Entry 7KME (X-ray diffraction, 2.10 A resolution); this record covers chains H and J of the 4 polymer chains in the assembly.

# Chain H
Molecule: Thrombin H-chain
From: Homo sapiens
Notes: EC 3.4.21.5
UniProt: P00734 (THRB_HUMAN); the construct lacks a stretch of the UniProt sequence and is renumbered around it, so the offset changes along the chain: 16-36 = UniProt 364-384; 37-60 = UniProt 386-409; 61-77 = UniProt 419-435; 78-97 = UniProt 437-456; 7 more segments
Amino-acid sequence (259 residues; row label = number of the first residue in the row; note: 3 numbers in that range are skipped by the numbering (no residue carries them; nothing is unmodelled there); a row labelled like 60A-60I holds insertion residues (60A, then the next letters in order)):
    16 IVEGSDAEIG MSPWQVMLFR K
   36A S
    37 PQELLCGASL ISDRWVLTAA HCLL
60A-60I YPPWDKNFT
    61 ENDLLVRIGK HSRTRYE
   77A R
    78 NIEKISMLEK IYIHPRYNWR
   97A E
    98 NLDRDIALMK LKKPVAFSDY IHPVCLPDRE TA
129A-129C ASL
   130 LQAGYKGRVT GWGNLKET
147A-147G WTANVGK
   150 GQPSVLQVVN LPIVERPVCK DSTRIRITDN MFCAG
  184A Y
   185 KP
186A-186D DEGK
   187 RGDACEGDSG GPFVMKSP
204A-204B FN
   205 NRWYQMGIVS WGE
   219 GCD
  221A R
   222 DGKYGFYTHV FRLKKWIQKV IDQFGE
Disordered / not traced: 147A-147G
Disulfide bonds: Cys42-Cys58, Cys168-Cys182, Cys191-Cys220
Bound ions: Na+ site 1: Lys169, Thr172; Na+ site 2: Arg221A, Lys224
UniProt features mapped onto this chain:
  - region: Ala183 to Val200 (High affinity receptor-binding region which is also known as the TP508 peptide)
  - active site (Charge relay system): His57, Asp102, Ser195
  - glycosylation: Asn60G (N-linked (GlcNAc...) (complex) asparagine)

# Chain J
Molecule: SEL2711
Amino-acid sequence (7 residues; each row starts with the number of its first residue):
   379 XFXXLPX
Disordered / not traced: 383-385
Modified residues: ACE (acetyl group) at position 379, CHG (cyclohexyl-glycine) at position 381, PRR (3-(methyl-pyridinium)alanine) at position 382, NH2 (amino group) at position 385; Phe380 (4-carbamimidoyl-l-phenylalanine; 0BN)

# Chain H / chain J interface
Contacting residue pairs (26; chain H residue first):
  His57(H) with ACE_379(J); Phe380(J)
  Trp60D(H) with CHG_381(J)
  Glu97A(H) with PRR_382(J)
  Leu99(H) with ACE_379(J); PRR_382(J)
  Glu146(H) with CHG_381(J)
  Ile174(H) with PRR_382(J)
  Asp189(H) with Phe380(J)
  Ala190(H) with Phe380(J)
  Cys191(H) with Phe380(J)
  Glu192(H) with Phe380(J); CHG_381(J)
  Ser195(H) with Phe380(J)
  Val213(H) with Phe380(J)
  Ser214(H) with Phe380(J)
  Trp215(H) with Phe380(J); PRR_382(J)
  Gly216(H) with Phe380(J), hydrogen bond (backbone-backbone); CHG_381(J); PRR_382(J), hydrogen bond (backbone-backbone)
  Glu217(H) with PRR_382(J)
  Gly219(H) with Phe380(J); PRR_382(J)
  Cys220(H) with CHG_381(J)
  Gly226(H) with Phe380(J)
Also at the interface, not in a pair above, chain H (20 interface residues in all): Tyr60A

# In short
20 residues of chain H face 4 of chain J across their interface; the contacts include 2 hydrogen bonds. The
backbones hydrogen-bond at Gly216(H)-Phe380(J) and Gly216(H)-PRR_382(J). Lys169(H) and Thr172(H) coordinate
Na+ site 1. Curated annotation (UniProt) lists 3 active-site residues on chain H.
Here chain H is Thrombin H-chain (Homo sapiens) and chain J is SEL2711. Entry 7KME (Crystal structure of human
alpha-thrombin inhibited with SEL2711) was determined by X-ray diffraction (same publication as 8KME).
